PDB entry 9DQY | electron microscopy, 2.80 A resolution | chains E and F of the 9 polymer chains in the assembly

# Chain E
Name: Spike glycoprotein E1
Source organism: Western equine encephalitis virus
Reference sequence: P13897 (POLS_WEEV); residues 1-434 here correspond to UniProt positions 798-1231 (UniProt number = residue number + 797)
Amino-acid sequence (434 residues; row label = number of the first residue in the row):
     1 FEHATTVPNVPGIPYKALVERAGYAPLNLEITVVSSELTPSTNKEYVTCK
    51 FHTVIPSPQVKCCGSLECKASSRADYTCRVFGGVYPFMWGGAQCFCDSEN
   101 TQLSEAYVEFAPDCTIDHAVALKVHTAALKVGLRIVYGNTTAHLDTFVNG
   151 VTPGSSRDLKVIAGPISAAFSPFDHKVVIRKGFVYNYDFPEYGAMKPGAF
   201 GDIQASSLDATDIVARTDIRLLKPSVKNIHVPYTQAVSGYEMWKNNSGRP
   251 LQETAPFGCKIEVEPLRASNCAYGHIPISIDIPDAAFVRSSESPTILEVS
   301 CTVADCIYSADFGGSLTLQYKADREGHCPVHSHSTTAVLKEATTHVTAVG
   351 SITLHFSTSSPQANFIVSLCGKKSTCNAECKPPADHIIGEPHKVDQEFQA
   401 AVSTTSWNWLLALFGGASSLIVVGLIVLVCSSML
Construct notes: conflict Lys50 (Arg847 in P13897), Arg73 (Lys870 in P13897), Phe183 (Leu980 in P13897), Ser374 (Thr1171 in P13897), Thr404 (Lys1201 in P13897)
UniProt features mapped onto this chain:
  - region: Val84 to Thr101 (E1 fusion peptide loop)
  - glycosylation (N-linked (GlcNAc...) asparagine): Asn139, Asn245, Asn270
Cystine bridges: Cys49-Cys114, Cys62-Cys94, Cys63-Cys96, Cys68-Cys78, Cys259-Cys271, Cys301-Cys376, Cys306-Cys380, Cys328-Cys370
Covalent attachments: N-acetylglucosamine (NAG) linked to Asn139, Asn245

# Chain F
Name: Structural polyprotein
Source organism: Western equine encephalitis virus
Reference sequence: C7EPF4 (C7EPF4_WEEV); residues 1-401 here correspond to UniProt positions 320-720 (UniProt number = residue number + 319)
Amino-acid sequence (401 residues; each row starts with the number of its first residue):
     1 SITDDFTLTSPYLGFCPYCRHSTPCFSPIKIENVWDESDDGSIRIQVSAQ
    51 FGYNQAGTADVTKFRYMSFDHDHDIKEDSMEKIAISTSGPCRRLGHKGYF
   101 LLAQCPPGDSVTVSITSGTAENSCTVERKIRRKFVGREEYLLPPIHGKQV
   151 KCHVYDHLKETSAGYITMHRPGPHAYKSYLEEASGEVYIKPPSGKNVTYE
   201 CKCGDYSTGIVSTRTKINGCTKAKQCIAYKSDQTKWVFNSPDLIRHTDHS
   251 VQGKLHIPFRLTPTVCPVPLAHTPTVMKWFKGITLHLTATRPTLLTTRKL
   301 GLRADATAEWITGTTSRNFSVGREGLEYVWGNHEPVRVWAQESAPGDPHG
   351 WPHEIIIHYYHRHPVYTVIVLCGVALAILVGTASSAACISKARRDCLTPY
   401 A
Cystine bridges: Cys16-Cys124, Cys19-Cys25, Cys91-Cys105, Cys152-Cys266, Cys201-Cys226, Cys203-Cys220
Covalent attachments: N-acetylglucosamine (NAG) linked to Asn196, Asn318

# How chain E and chain F interact
Pairs across the interface (148):
  His52(E) - Asn33(F)
  Ile55(E) - Pro241(F)
  Pro56(E) - Asn239(F)
  Pro56(E) - Arg245(F)
  Ser57(E) - Asn239(F)  hydrogen bond (backbone-side chain)
  Ser57(E) - Ser240(F)  hydrogen bond (side chain-backbone)
  Ser57(E) - Leu243(F)
  Ser57(E) - Arg245(F)  hydrogen bond (backbone-side chain)
  Ser57(E) - His249(F)
  Pro58(E) - Pro241(F)
  Pro58(E) - Leu243(F)
  Pro58(E) - Ile244(F)
  Pro58(E) - Arg245(F)  hydrogen bond (backbone-backbone)
  Val60(E) - Ile244(F)  hydrophobic
  Tyr85(E) - Lys224(F)
  Met88(E) - Phe26(F)  hydrophobic
  Met88(E) - His174(F)
  Met88(E) - Leu243(F)  hydrophobic
  Met88(E) - Ile244(F)  hydrophobic
  Trp89(E) - Leu13(F)
  Trp89(E) - Phe26(F)
  Trp89(E) - Phe69(F)  hydrogen bond (side chain-backbone)
  Trp89(E) - His174(F)  hydrogen bond (backbone-side chain)
  Trp89(E) - Tyr176(F)
  Gly90(E) - Ala175(F)
  Gly90(E) - Tyr176(F)
  Gly90(E) - Lys177(F)  hydrogen bond (backbone-backbone)
  Gly91(E) - Ala175(F)
  Gly91(E) - Lys177(F)
  Ala92(E) - Ala175(F)
  Gln93(E) - Pro173(F)
  Gln93(E) - His174(F)  hydrogen bond (side chain-backbone)
  Gln93(E) - Ala175(F)
  Gln93(E) - Ile227(F)
  Gln93(E) - Ile244(F)
  Cys94(E) - Ile227(F)
  Phe95(E) - Glu200(F)
  Phe95(E) - Lys202(F)
  Phe95(E) - Tyr206(F)  hydrophobic
  Phe95(E) - Lys224(F)
  Phe95(E) - Gln225(F)
  Phe95(E) - Cys226(F)  hydrophobic
  Phe95(E) - Ile227(F)
  Asp97(E) - Lys224(F)  salt bridge
  Glu105(E) - Arg245(F)  salt bridge
  Pro112(E) - Trp35(F)
  Pro112(E) - Ala163(F)
  Pro112(E) - Ile257(F)  hydrophobic
  Asp113(E) - Trp35(F)
  Asp113(E) - Glu37(F)
  Asp113(E) - Arg44(F)  salt bridge
  Asp113(E) - Tyr155(F)  hydrogen bond
  Ile116(E) - His153(F)
  Ile116(E) - Leu261(F)  hydrophobic
  Asp117(E) - Glu37(F)
  Lys181(E) - His153(F)
  Asn228(E) - Phe15(F)
  Asn228(E) - Phe26(F)
  Ile229(E) - Pro241(F)
  Ile229(E) - Asp242(F)
  Ile229(E) - Ile244(F)  hydrophobic
  Arg249(E) - Leu294(F)
  Arg249(E) - Ala308(F)
  Gln252(E) - Arg298(F)  hydrogen bond (backbone-side chain)
  Glu253(E) - Arg137(F)  salt bridge
  Glu253(E) - Thr296(F)
  Glu253(E) - Arg298(F)
  Glu253(E) - Ala306(F)
  Thr254(E) - Ala306(F)
  Ala255(E) - Arg298(F)  hydrogen bond (backbone-side chain)
  Ala255(E) - Ala304(F)
  Pro256(E) - Gly301(F)
  Pro256(E) - Leu302(F)
  Pro256(E) - Ala304(F)  hydrophobic
  Phe257(E) - Leu300(F)
  Phe257(E) - Gly301(F)  hydrogen bond (backbone-backbone)
  Phe257(E) - Leu302(F)  hydrophobic
  Gly258(E) - Arg298(F)
  Gly258(E) - Leu300(F)
  Gly258(E) - Arg337(F)  hydrogen bond (backbone-side chain)
  Cys259(E) - Arg298(F)  hydrogen bond (backbone-side chain)
  Tyr308(E) - Glu342(F)
  Tyr308(E) - His358(F)  hydrogen bond
  Tyr308(E) - Arg362(F)
  Ser309(E) - Gln341(F)
  Ala310(E) - Gln341(F)
  Ser359(E) - Arg323(F)
  Pro361(E) - His349(F)  hydrogen bond (backbone-side chain)
  Pro361(E) - Tyr359(F)
  Glu379(E) - His349(F)  salt bridge
  Cys380(E) - His349(F)
  Pro382(E) - Glu342(F)
  Pro382(E) - Pro348(F)
  Pro382(E) - His358(F)
  Pro383(E) - Gln341(F)
  Pro383(E) - Glu342(F)
  Pro383(E) - Ser343(F)
  Asp385(E) - Gln341(F)
  His386(E) - Lys278(F)
  His386(E) - Phe280(F)  hydrogen bond (side chain-backbone)
  His386(E) - Ala340(F)
  His386(E) - Gln341(F)  hydrogen bond (backbone-backbone)
  His386(E) - Ser343(F)  hydrogen bond
  Ile387(E) - Lys278(F)
  Ile387(E) - Gly282(F)
  Ile387(E) - Ile283(F)  hydrophobic
  Ile387(E) - Val321(F)  hydrophobic
  Ile387(E) - Val338(F)  hydrophobic
  Ile387(E) - Trp339(F)
  Ile387(E) - Ala340(F)  hydrophobic
  Ile388(E) - Val338(F)
  Ile388(E) - Trp339(F)  hydrogen bond (backbone-backbone)
  Ile388(E) - Gln341(F)
  Gly389(E) - Arg337(F)
  Gly389(E) - Trp339(F)
  Glu390(E) - Trp339(F)
  Pro391(E) - Trp339(F)
  His392(E) - Arg323(F)  hydrogen bond
  His392(E) - Ala340(F)  hydrogen bond (side chain-backbone)
  Val394(E) - Arg323(F)  hydrogen bond (backbone-side chain)
  Gln396(E) - Arg323(F)
  Gln396(E) - Glu342(F)
  Gln396(E) - Arg362(F)  hydrogen bond
  Gln396(E) - His363(F)
  Ala401(E) - Tyr359(F)  hydrogen bond (backbone-side chain)
  Val402(E) - Tyr359(F)
  Ser403(E) - Pro348(F)  hydrogen bond (side chain-backbone)
  Ser403(E) - His349(F)
  Ser403(E) - Tyr359(F)  hydrogen bond (backbone-side chain)
  Thr404(E) - His349(F)
  Thr405(E) - Pro348(F)
  Thr405(E) - His349(F)
  Thr405(E) - Ile355(F)
  Ser406(E) - Ile355(F)
  Trp409(E) - Pro352(F)  hydrophobic
  Leu413(E) - Val374(F)  hydrophobic
  Phe414(E) - Val374(F)  hydrophobic
  Phe414(E) - Ala377(F)  hydrophobic
  Ala417(E) - Ala377(F)
  Leu420(E) - Gly381(F)
  Leu420(E) - Thr382(F)
  Leu420(E) - Ser385(F)
  Ile421(E) - Gly381(F)
  Ile421(E) - Ser384(F)
  Gly424(E) - Cys388(F)
  Val427(E) - Ala392(F)  hydrophobic
  Leu428(E) - Cys388(F)  hydrophobic
  Ser431(E) - Ala392(F)
Other interface residues (no listed pair), chain E (77 interface residues in all): Gln59, Phe87, His230, Val231, Glu241, Lys260, Asp311, Asp395, Leu410
Other interface residues (no listed pair), chain F (80 interface residues in all): Ser178, Cys201, Trp279, Lys299, Val370, Ile378, Val380, Cys396

# Overview
Chain E and chain F form an interface of 77 and 80 residues respectively, with 27 hydrogen bonds and 5 salt
bridges. Polar contacts include Asp97(E)-Lys224(F), Glu105(E)-Arg245(F) and Asp113(E)-Arg44(F).
N-acetylglucosamine is covalently linked to Asn139(E) and Asn245(E). N-acetylglucosamine is covalently linked
to Asn196(F) and Asn318(F).
Here chain E is Spike glycoprotein E1 and chain F is Structural polyprotein, both from Western equine
encephalitis virus. Entry 9DQY (Structure of western equine encephalitis virus Imperial 181 VLP in complex
with house sparrow PCDH10 EC1) was determined by electron microscopy.
